PDB entry 7UIB | X-ray diffraction, 2.77 A resolution | chains C and A of the 6 polymer chains in the assembly

# Chain C
Name: SV2
Organism: Homo sapiens
Amino-acid sequence (105 residues; numbered 487 to 591; the number before each row is that of its first residue):
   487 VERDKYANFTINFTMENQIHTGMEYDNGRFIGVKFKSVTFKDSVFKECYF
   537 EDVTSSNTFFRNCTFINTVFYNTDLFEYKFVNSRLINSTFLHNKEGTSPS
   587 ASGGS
Not modelled in the structure: 487, 583-591
Glycans and other covalent adducts: N-acetylglucosamine (NAG) linked to Asn494, Asn548, Asn573
Reported in the primary citation:
  - specificity-determining residues: Tyr535, Tyr557 (proposed by the authors, not directly observed)

# Chain A
Name: Neurotoxin type E
Organism: Clostridium botulinum
Reference sequence: A5H0J8 (A5H0J8_CLOBO); residues 846-1252 here correspond to UniProt positions 27-433 (UniProt number = residue number - 819)
Amino-acid sequence (407 residues; numbered 846 to 1252; the number before each row is that of its first residue):
   846 RIKSSSVLNMRYKNDKYVDTSGYDSNININGDVYKYPTNKNQFGIYNDKL
   896 SEVNISQNDYIIYDNKYKNFSISFWVRIPNYDNKIVNVNNEYTIINCMRD
   946 NNSGWKVSLNHNEIIWTLQDNAGINQKLAFNYGNANGISDYINKWIFVTI
   996 TNDRLGDSKLYINGNLIDQKSILNLGNIHVSDNILFKIVNCSYTRYIGIR
  1046 YFNIFDKELDETEIQTLYSNEPNTNILKDFWGNYLLYDKEYYLLNVLKPN
  1096 NFIDRRKDSTLSINNIRSTILLANRLYSGIKVKIQRVNNSSTNDNLVRKN
  1146 DQVYINFVASKTHLFPLYADTATTNKEKTIKISSSGNRFNQVVVMNSVGN
  1196 NCTMNFKNNNGNNIGLLGFKADTVVASTWYYTHMRDHTNSNGCFWNFISE
  1246 EHGWQEK
Not modelled in the structure: 846
Residues lining bound ligands: N-acetyl-beta-neuraminic acid (SLB): Tyr879, Tyr881, Phe888, Gly889, Tyr891, Arg922, Pro924, Asn988, Tyr1041, Ile1042, Gly1043, Glu1246, His1247, Gly1248
Reported in the primary citation:
  - binding site for N-acetyl-beta-neuraminic acid: Tyr879, Tyr881, Tyr891, Arg922, Asn988, Tyr1041, His1247, Gly1248

# Chain C / chain A interface
Residue-residue contacts - 22 pairs, chain C then chain A:
  Asn513(C) - Thr1157(A)  hydrogen bond
  Asn513(C) - His1158(A)
  Gly514(C) - His1158(A)
  Arg515(C) - His1158(A)
  Arg515(C) - Leu1159(A)
  Arg515(C) - Phe1160(A)
  Ile517(C) - Phe1160(A)  hydrophobic
  Ile517(C) - Ser1179(A)
  Glu533(C) - Thr1157(A)
  Glu533(C) - His1158(A)
  Cys534(C) - His1158(A)
  Tyr535(C) - Ala1154(A)  hydrophobic
  Tyr535(C) - His1158(A)
  Tyr535(C) - Phe1160(A)  hydrophobic
  Glu537(C) - Arg1100(A)  salt bridge
  Val555(C) - Ser1155(A)
  Tyr557(C) - Arg1100(A)
  Tyr557(C) - Arg1101(A)
  Tyr557(C) - Lys1102(A)  hydrogen bond (side chain-backbone)
  Asn558(C) - Lys1102(A)  hydrogen bond
  His578(C) - Lys1102(A)  hydrogen bond (backbone-side chain)
  Asn579(C) - Lys1102(A)  hydrogen bond (backbone-side chain)
Interface residues without a listed pair, chain C (14 interface residues in all): Lys580
Interface residues without a listed pair, chain A (11 interface residues in all): Asp1099
From the paper, about this interface:
  - pairs named by the authors: His1158(A)-Gly514(C)
  - hot spots on chain A (mutagenesis) - H1158G: abolished binding to SV2A-G6AA

# Overview
14 residues of chain C and 11 residues of chain A are in contact; the contacts include 5 hydrogen bonds and 1
salt bridge. Polar contacts include Glu537(C)-Arg1100(A), Asn513(C)-Thr1157(A) and Tyr557(C)-Lys1102(A). The
paper describes a contact between His1158(A) and Gly514(C). From the paper: a binding site for
N-acetyl-beta-neuraminic acid at Tyr879(A), Tyr881(A) and Tyr891(A) among others; H1158G of chain A abolishes
binding to SV2A-G6AA.
Here chain C is SV2 (Homo sapiens) and chain A is Neurotoxin type E (Clostridium botulinum). Entry 7UIB
(Crystal structure of BoNT/E receptor binding domain in complex with SV2, VHH, and sialic acid) was determined
by X-ray diffraction together with 7UIA and 7UIE from the same study.
